PDB entry 6OEO | electron microscopy, 3.69 A resolution | chains A and J of the 9 polymer chains in the assembly

Chain A:
Protein: V(D)J recombination-activating protein 1
Organism: Mus musculus
Notes: EC 3.1.-.-, 2.3.2.27
UniProtKB: P15919 (RAG1_MOUSE); numbering as in UniProt (aligned over 1-1040)
Chain sequence (1040 residues; numbered 1 to 1040; the number before each row is that of its first residue):
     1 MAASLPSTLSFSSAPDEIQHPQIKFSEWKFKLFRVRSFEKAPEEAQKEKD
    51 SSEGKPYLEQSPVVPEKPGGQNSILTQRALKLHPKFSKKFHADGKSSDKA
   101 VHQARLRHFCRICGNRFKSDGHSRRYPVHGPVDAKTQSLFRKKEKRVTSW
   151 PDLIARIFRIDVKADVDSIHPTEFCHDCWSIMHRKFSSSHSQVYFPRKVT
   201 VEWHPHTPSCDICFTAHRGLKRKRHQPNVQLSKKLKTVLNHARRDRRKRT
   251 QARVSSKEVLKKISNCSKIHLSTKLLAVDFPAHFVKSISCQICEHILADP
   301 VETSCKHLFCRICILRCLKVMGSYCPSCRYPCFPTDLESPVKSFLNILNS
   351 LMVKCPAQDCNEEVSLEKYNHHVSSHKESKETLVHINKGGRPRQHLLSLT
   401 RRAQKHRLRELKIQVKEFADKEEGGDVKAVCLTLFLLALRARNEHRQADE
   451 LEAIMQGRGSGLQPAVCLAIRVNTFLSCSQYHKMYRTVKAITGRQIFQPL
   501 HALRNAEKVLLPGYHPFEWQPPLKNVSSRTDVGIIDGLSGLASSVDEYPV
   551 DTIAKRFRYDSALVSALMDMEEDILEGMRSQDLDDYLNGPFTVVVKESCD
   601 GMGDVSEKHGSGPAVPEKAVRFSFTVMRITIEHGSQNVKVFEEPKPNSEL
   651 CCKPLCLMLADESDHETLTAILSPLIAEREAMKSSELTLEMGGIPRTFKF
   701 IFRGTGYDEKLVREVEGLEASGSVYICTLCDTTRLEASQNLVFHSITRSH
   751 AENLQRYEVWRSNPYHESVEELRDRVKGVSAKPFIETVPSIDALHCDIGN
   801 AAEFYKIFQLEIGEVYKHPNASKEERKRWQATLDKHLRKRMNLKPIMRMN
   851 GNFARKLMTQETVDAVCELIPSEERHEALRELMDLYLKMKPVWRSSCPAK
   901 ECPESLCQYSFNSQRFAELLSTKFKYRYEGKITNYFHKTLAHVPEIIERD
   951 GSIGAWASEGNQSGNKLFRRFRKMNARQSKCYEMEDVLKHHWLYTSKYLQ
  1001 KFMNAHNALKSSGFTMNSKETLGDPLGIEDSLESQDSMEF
Not modelled in the structure: 1-400, 1009-1040
Construct notes: engineered mutation Gln962 (Glu in P15919)
Bound ions: Ca2+ site 1: Asp600, Asp708 (shared with 2 residues of chain I); Ca2+ site 2: Asp600, Gln962 (shared with 1 residue of chain I); Zn2+: Cys727, Cys730, His937, His942
Swiss-Prot annotation at these positions:
  - zinc finger: Cys290 to Arg329 (RING-type), Leu351 to Lys380 (RAG1-type)
  - DNA-binding region: Gly389 to Gln456 (NBD)
  - binding site (Zn(2+)): Cys266, His270, Cys290, Cys293, His295, Cys305, His307, Cys310, Cys313, Cys325, Cys328, Cys355, Cys360, His372, His376
  - binding site (a divalent metal cation): Asp600, Asp708
  - site: Trp893 (Essential for DNA hairpin formation, participates in base-stacking interactions near the cleavage site)
  - cross-link: Lys233 (Glycyl lysine isopeptide (Lys-Gly) (interchain with G-Cter in ubiquitin))
Reported in the primary citation:
  - mutagenesis - E962Q: abolished catalytic activity (citing earlier work)
  - mutagenesis - R848A: increased catalytic activity

Chain J:
Molecule: 61-nt DNA strand
Sequence (61 nucleotides; numbered -3 to 57; the number before each row is that of its first residue; numbers below 1 keep their minus sign (DC-3 is residue -3)):
    -3 CCTGGATCTGGCCTGTCTTACACAGTGATGCAAATCAAGTGTGAAGCCAG
    47 ACAAAAACCCG
Not modelled in the structure: -3 to 0
Bound ions: Ca2+ site 1: DC17 (shared with 2 residues of chain C)

How chain A and chain J interact:
Pairs across the interface (20; chain A residue first):
  Arg402(A) with DG46(J), hydrogen bond to the base; DA47(J), base contact
  Lys405(A) with DC44(J), salt bridge to the phosphate
  Arg409(A) with DG46(J), sugar contact
  Ser477(A) with DT22(J), phosphate contact; DG23(J), phosphate contact
  Cys478(A) with DG23(J), hydrogen bond to the phosphate
  Ser479(A) with DT22(J), hydrogen bond to the phosphate
  Arg504(A) with DA24(J), salt bridge to the phosphate; DT25(J), base contact
  Met974(A) with DT22(J), sugar contact; DG23(J), phosphate contact
  Asn975(A) with DT22(J), phosphate contact; DG23(J), hydrogen bond to the phosphate
  Ala976(A) with DT22(J), sugar contact
  Arg977(A) with DT22(J), base contact; DG23(J), sugar contact; DA24(J), sugar contact
  Gln978(A) with DG21(J), base contact
  Lys989(A) with DA24(J), salt bridge to the phosphate
Interface residues without a listed pair, chain A (17 interface residues in all): Arg401, Gln480, Asp986, His990
Interface residues without a listed pair, chain J (10 interface residues in all): DC43, DA45

In short:
The interface between chain A and chain J involves 17 residues on one side and 10 on the other, with 4
hydrogen bonds and 3 salt bridges. Polar pairs include Arg402(A)-DG46(J), Cys478(A)-DG23(J) and
Ser479(A)-DT22(J). From the paper: E962Q of chain A abolishes catalytic activity; R848A of chain A increases
catalytic activity.
Here chain A is V(D)J recombination-activating protein 1 (Mus musculus) and chain J is a 61-nt DNA strand.
Entry 6OEO (Cryo-EM structure of mouse RAG1/2 NFC complex (DNA1)) was determined by electron microscopy (same
publication as 6OEM, 6OEN, 6OEP, 6OEQ, 6OER and 6V0V).
